Entry 7V8V (X-ray diffraction, 2.40 A resolution); this record covers chain A.

# Chain A
Molecule: esterase
Source organism: Paenibacillus sp
Notes: engineered mutation(s): S128A
Sequence (265 residues; numbered 1 to 265; the number before each row is that of its first residue):
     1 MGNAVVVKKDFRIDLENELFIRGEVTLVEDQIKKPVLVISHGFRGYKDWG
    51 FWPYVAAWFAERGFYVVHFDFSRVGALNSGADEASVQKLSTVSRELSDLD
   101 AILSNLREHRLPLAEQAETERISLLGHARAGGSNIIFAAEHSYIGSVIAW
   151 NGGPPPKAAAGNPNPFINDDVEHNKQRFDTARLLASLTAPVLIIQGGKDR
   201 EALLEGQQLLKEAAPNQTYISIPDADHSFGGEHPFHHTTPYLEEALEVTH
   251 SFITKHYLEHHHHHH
Disordered / not traced: 1-4, 158-162, 261-265
What the authors report for this chain:
  - conformationally variable residues (order/disorder transition): R44
  - specificity-determining residues: W49, W52 (proposed by the authors, not directly observed)

# Overview
From the paper: specificity determinants W49 and W52; conformational variability at R44.
Chain A is esterase (Paenibacillus sp); the structure, Crystal structure of PsEst3 S128A mutant, was
determined by X-ray diffraction, deposited together with 7V8U, 7V8W and 7V8X.
